1U9H - chains A and B; structure by X-ray diffraction, 2.17 A resolution.

== Chain A (and B) ==
Name: General control protein GCN4
Notes: engineered mutation(s): (TA4)22E,A23L; chain B of this document is another copy of the same molecule, construct and numbering; everything in this record applies to it too
Chain sequence (33 residues; each row starts with the number of its first residue; numbering starts at 0):
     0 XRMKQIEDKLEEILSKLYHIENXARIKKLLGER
Disordered / not traced: 32 (chain B: 30-32)
Modified positions: ACE (acetyl group) at position 0; TA4 ((S)-2-[4-(aminomethyl)-1H-1,2,3-triazol-1-yl]-4-methylpentanoic acid) at position 22

== Interface between chain A and chain B ==
Pairs across the interface (25; chain A residue first):
  Met2(A) - Arg1(B)
  Met2(A) - Ile5(B)  hydrophobic
  Lys3(A) - Arg1(B)
  Glu6(A) - Arg1(B)  salt bridge
  Leu9(A) - Ile5(B)  hydrophobic
  Leu9(A) - Ile12(B)  hydrophobic
  Glu10(A) - Lys8(B)  salt bridge
  Ile12(A) - Ile12(B)  hydrophobic
  Leu13(A) - Glu11(B)
  Leu13(A) - Ile12(B)  hydrophobic
  Leu16(A) - Lys15(B)
  Leu16(A) - Leu16(B)  hydrophobic
  Leu16(A) - Ile19(B)  hydrophobic
  Ile19(A) - Ile19(B)  hydrophobic
  Ile19(A) - TA4_22(B)
  Glu20(A) - Lys15(B)
  Glu20(A) - Ile19(B)
  Glu20(A) - TA4_22(B)
  Glu20(A) - Ala23(B)  hydrogen bond (backbone-backbone)
  TA4_22(A) - TA4_22(B)
  Ile25(A) - Arg24(B)
  Ile25(A) - Ile25(B)  hydrophobic
  Leu29(A) - Arg24(B)
  Leu29(A) - Leu28(B)  hydrophobic
  Glu31(A) - Arg24(B)  salt bridge
Other interface residues (no listed pair), chain A (16 interface residues in all): Ile5, Asn21
Other interface residues (no listed pair), chain B (16 interface residues in all): Met2, Leu9, His18

== Overview ==
The chain A/chain B interface involves 16 residues from each chain; the contacts include 1 hydrogen bond and 3
salt bridges. Among the polar pairs are Glu6(A)-Arg1(B), Glu10(A)-Lys8(B) and Glu31(A)-Arg24(B).
Chain A and chain B are both General control protein GCN4; the structure, Heterocyclic Peptide Backbone
Modification in GCN4-pLI Based Coiled Coils: Replacement of E(22)L(23), was determined by X-ray diffraction,
deposited together with 1U9F and 1U9G.
